PDB entry 3QXD | X-ray diffraction, 2.30 A resolution | chains B and C of the 3 polymer chains in the assembly

# Chain B
Protein: HLA class II histocompatibility antigen, DRB1-1 beta chain
Organism: Homo sapiens
UniProt: P04229 (2B11_HUMAN); residues 1-190 here correspond to UniProt positions 30-219 (UniProt number = residue number + 29)
Amino-acid sequence (190 residues; numbered 1 to 190; the number before each row is that of its first residue):
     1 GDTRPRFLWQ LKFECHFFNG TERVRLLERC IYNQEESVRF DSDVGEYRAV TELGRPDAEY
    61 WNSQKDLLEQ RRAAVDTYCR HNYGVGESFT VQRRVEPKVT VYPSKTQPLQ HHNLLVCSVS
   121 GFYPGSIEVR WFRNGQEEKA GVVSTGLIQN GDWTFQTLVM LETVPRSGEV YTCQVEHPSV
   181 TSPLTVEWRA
Unresolved in the structure: 1
Cystine bridges: C15-C79, C117-C173

# Chain C
Protein: HLA class II histocompatibility antigen gamma chain peptide
Notes: fragment: CLIP region
UniProt: P04233 (HG2A_HUMAN); residues 87-101 here correspond to UniProt positions 103-117 (UniProt number = residue number + 16)
Amino-acid sequence (15 residues; row label = number of the first residue in the row):
    87 PVSKMRMATP LLMQA
Unresolved in the structure: 101

# How chain B and chain C interact
Residue-residue contacts (25; chain B residue first):
  W9(B) - M99(C)  hydrophobic
  L11(B) - P96(C)  hydrophobic
  F13(B) - A94(C)  hydrophobic
  Y47(B) - L97(C)
  D57(B) - M99(C)
  Y60(B) - Q100(C)
  W61(B) - L97(C)
  W61(B) - L98(C)  hydrogen bond (side chain-backbone)
  W61(B) - M99(C)  hydrophobic
  L67(B) - L97(C)  hydrophobic
  R71(B) - T95(C)  hydrogen bond (side chain-backbone)
  R71(B) - L97(C)
  T77(B) - R92(C)  hydrogen bond (backbone-side chain)
  Y78(B) - R92(C)
  Y78(B) - A94(C)
  H81(B) - P87(C)
  H81(B) - V88(C)
  H81(B) - K90(C)  hydrogen bond (side chain-backbone)
  H81(B) - R92(C)  hydrogen bond
  N82(B) - M91(C)
  N82(B) - R92(C)  hydrogen bond (side chain-backbone)
  V85(B) - V88(C)
  V85(B) - S89(C)
  V85(B) - K90(C)
  V85(B) - M91(C)  hydrophobic
Other interface residues (no listed pair), chain C (14 interface residues in all): M93

# Overview
Chain B and chain C each contribute 14 residues to their interface; the contacts include 6 hydrogen bonds.
Among the polar pairs are W61(B)-L98(C), R71(B)-T95(C) and T77(B)-R92(C).
Chain B is HLA class II histocompatibility antigen, DRB1-1 beta chain (Homo sapiens) and chain C is HLA class
II histocompatibility antigen gamma chain peptide; the structure, F54C HLA-DR1 bound with CLIP peptide, was
determined by X-ray diffraction together with 3QXA from the same study.
